Entry 7RS6 (electron microscopy, 4.10 A resolution (low resolution: residue-level contacts below are approximate; hydrogen-bond / salt-bridge calls are withheld)); this record covers chains A and B of the 27 polymer chains in the assembly.

# Chain A
Protein: Tubulin alpha-1B chain
From: Sus scrofa
UniProt: Q2XVP4 (TBA1B_PIG); numbering as in UniProt (aligned over 1-451)
Sequence (451 residues; numbered 1 to 451; the number before each row is that of its first residue):
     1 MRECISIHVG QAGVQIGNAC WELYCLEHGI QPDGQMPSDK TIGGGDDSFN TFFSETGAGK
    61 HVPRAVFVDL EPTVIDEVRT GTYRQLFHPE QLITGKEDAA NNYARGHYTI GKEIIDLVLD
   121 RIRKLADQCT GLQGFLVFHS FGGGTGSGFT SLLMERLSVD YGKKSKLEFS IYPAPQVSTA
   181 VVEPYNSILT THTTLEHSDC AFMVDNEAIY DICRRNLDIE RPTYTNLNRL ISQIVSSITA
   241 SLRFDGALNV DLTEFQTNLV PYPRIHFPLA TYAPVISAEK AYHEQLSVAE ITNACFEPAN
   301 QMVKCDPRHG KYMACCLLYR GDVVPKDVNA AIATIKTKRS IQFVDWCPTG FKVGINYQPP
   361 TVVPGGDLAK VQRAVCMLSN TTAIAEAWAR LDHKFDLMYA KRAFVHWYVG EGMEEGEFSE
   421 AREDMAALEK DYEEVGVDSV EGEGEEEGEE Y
Not modelled in the structure: 38-46, 438-451
Small-molecule neighbours: GTP (guanosine-5'-triphosphate): V9, G10, Q11, A12, Q15, E71, A99, N101, S140, G143, G144, T145, G146, I171, T179, E183, N206, Y224, L227, N228, I231

# Chain B
Protein: Tubulin beta chain
From: Sus scrofa
UniProt: P02554 (TBB_PIG); the author numbering skips numbers that UniProt does not, so the offset changes along the chain: 1-44 = UniProt 1-44; 47-360 = UniProt 45-358; 369-455 = UniProt 359-445
Sequence (445 residues; each row starts with the number of its first residue; note: 10 numbers in that range are skipped by the numbering (no residue carries them; nothing is unmodelled there)):
     1 MREIVHIQAG QCGNQIGAKF WEVISDEHGI DPTGSYHGDS DLQL
    47 ERINVYYNEA AGNKYVPRAI LVDLEPGTMD SVRSGPFGQI FRPDNFVFGQ SGAGNNWAKG
   107 HYTEGAELVD SVLDVVRKES ESCDCLQGFQ LTHSLGGGTG SGMGTLLISK IREEYPDRIM
   167 NTFSVVPSPK VSDTVVEPYN ATLSVHQLVE NTDETYCIDN EALYDICFRT LKLTTPTYGD
   227 LNHLVSATMS GVTTCLRFPG QLNADLRKLA VNMVPFPRLH FFMPGFAPLT SRGSQQYRAL
   287 TVPELTQQMF DAKNMMAACD PRHGRYLTVA AVFRGRMSMK EVDEQMLNVQ NKNSSYFVEW
   347 IPNNVKTAVC DIPP
   369 RGLKMSATFI GNSTAIQELF KRISEQFTAM FRRKAFLHWY TGEGMDEMEF TEAESNMNDL
   429 VSEYQQYQDA TADEQGEFEE EGEEDEA
Not modelled in the structure: 437-455
Small-molecule neighbours:
  - phosphomethylphosphonic acid guanylate ester (G2P): G10, Q11, C12, Q15, I16, D69, G98, A99, G100, N101, S140, G143, G144, T145, G146, V171, D179, N206, Y224, L227, N228
  - GTP (guanosine-5'-triphosphate): Q247, N249, K254

# Chain A / chain B interface
Residue-residue contacts (68; chain A residue first):
  Q11(A) - L248(B)
  Q11(A) - N249(B)
  E71(A) - R2(B)
  E71(A) - K254(B)
  P72(A) - M1(B)
  P72(A) - R48(B)
  T73(A) - R48(B)
  D76(A) - E47(B)
  D76(A) - R48(B)
  E77(A) - P245(B)
  G95(A) - M1(B)
  K96(A) - M1(B)
  K96(A) - C131(B)
  E97(A) - R164(B)
  D98(A) - R2(B)
  D98(A) - R253(B)
  D98(A) - K254(B)
  A100(A) - R253(B)
  A100(A) - K254(B)
  A100(A) - V257(B)
  N101(A) - K254(B)
  Q176(A) - L333(B)
  V177(A) - D329(B)
  V177(A) - L333(B)
  S178(A) - M332(B)
  S178(A) - N349(B)
  T179(A) - N349(B)
  T179(A) - K352(B)
  T179(A) - T353(B)
  A180(A) - N258(B)
  A180(A) - N349(B)
  A180(A) - K352(B)
  V181(A) - N258(B)
  V181(A) - T314(B)
  V181(A) - I347(B)
  V181(A) - N349(B)
  V182(A) - N258(B)
  Y210(A) - M325(B)
  Y210(A) - K326(B)
  D211(A) - K326(B)
  R221(A) - S324(B)
  R221(A) - E327(B)
  P222(A) - S324(B)
  P222(A) - M325(B)
  P222(A) - K326(B)
  T223(A) - Q247(B)
  T223(A) - M325(B)
  Y224(A) - Q247(B)
  Y224(A) - M325(B)
  K394(A) - P348(B)
  L397(A) - W346(B)
  L397(A) - P348(B)
  M398(A) - W346(B)
  M398(A) - P348(B)
  K401(A) - W346(B)
  A403(A) - P261(B)
  A403(A) - W346(B)
  F404(A) - V257(B)
  F404(A) - N258(B)
  F404(A) - V260(B)
  F404(A) - P261(B)
  H406(A) - V260(B)
  H406(A) - P261(B)
  H406(A) - F262(B)
  H406(A) - P263(B)
  W407(A) - A256(B)
  W407(A) - V257(B)
  W407(A) - V260(B)
Also at the interface, not in a pair above, chain A (35 interface residues in all): R214, R402
Also at the interface, not in a pair above, chain B (41 interface residues in all): D130, Q133, G246, D251, M259, T287, E330, V351

# In short
35 residues of chain A and 41 residues of chain B are in contact. GTP is bound between chain A and chain B.
Bound to chain B: phosphomethylphosphonic acid guanylate ester.
Chain A is Tubulin alpha-1B chain and chain B is Tubulin beta chain, both from Sus scrofa; the structure,
Cryo-EM structure of Kip3 (AMPPNP) bound to GMPCPP-Stabilized Microtubules, was determined by electron
microscopy, deposited together with 7RS5.
